PDB entry 1XZ3 | X-ray diffraction, 1.75 A resolution | chain A

# Chain A
Molecule: Ferritin light chain
Organism: Equus caballus
UniProt: P02791 (FRIL_HORSE); numbering as in UniProt (aligned over 1-174)
Chain sequence (174 residues; each row starts with the number of its first residue):
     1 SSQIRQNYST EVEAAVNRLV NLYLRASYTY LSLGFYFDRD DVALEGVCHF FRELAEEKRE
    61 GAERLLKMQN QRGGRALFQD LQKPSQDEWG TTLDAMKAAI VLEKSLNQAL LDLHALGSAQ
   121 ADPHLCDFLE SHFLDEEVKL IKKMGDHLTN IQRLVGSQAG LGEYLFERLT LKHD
Not modelled in the structure: 1, 156-157, 172-174
Metal / ion sites: Cd2+ site 1 near C48 (its only coordinating residue here); Cd2+ site 2: E53, E56; Cd2+ site 3 near E60 (its only coordinating residue here); Cd2+ site 4 near D80 (its only coordinating residue here); Cd2+ site 5: H114, E130; Cd2+ site 6 near E130 (its only coordinating residue here)
Residues lining bound ligands: isoflurane (ICF; 1-chloro-2,2,2-trifluoroethyl difluoromethyl ether): L24, S27, Y28, L31, R59, L81

# In short
Chain A binds isoflurane. E53 and E56 form the Cd2+ site 2. H114 and E130 form the Cd2+ site 5.
Chain A is Ferritin light chain (Equus caballus); the structure, Complex of apoferritin with isoflurane, was
determined by X-ray diffraction, deposited together with 1XZ1.
